6W7N - chains A and C of the 15 polymer chains in the assembly; structure by electron microscopy, 3.40 A resolution.

== Chain A ==
Molecule: 16S rRNA
Organism: Escherichia coli (strain K12)
Sequence (1542 nucleotides; numbered 1 to 1542; the number before each row is that of its first residue):
     1 AAAUUGAAGA GUUUGAUCAU GGCUCAGAUU GAACGCUGGC GGCAGGCCUA ACACAUGCAA
    61 GUCGAACGGU AACAGGAAGA AGCUUGCUUC UUUGCUGACG AGUGGCGGAC GGGUGAGUAA
   121 UGUCUGGGAA ACUGCCUGAU GGAGGGGGAU AACUACUGGA AACGGUAGCU AAUACCGCAU
   181 AACGUCGCAA GACCAAAGAG GGGGACCUUC GGGCCUCUUG CCAUCGGAUG UGCCCAGAUG
   241 GGAUUAGCUA GUAGGUGGGG UAACGGCUCA CCUAGGCGAC GAUCCCUAGC UGGUCUGAGA
   301 GGAUGACCAG CCACACUGGA ACUGAGACAC GGUCCAGACU CCUACGGGAG GCAGCAGUGG
   361 GGAAUAUUGC ACAAUGGGCG CAAGCCUGAU GCAGCCAUGC CGCGUGUAUG AAGAAGGCCU
   421 UCGGGUUGUA AAGUACUUUC AGCGGGGAGG AAGGGAGUAA AGUUAAUACC UUUGCUCAUU
   481 GACGUUACCC GCAGAAGAAG CACCGGCUAA CUCCGUGCCA GCAGCCGCGG UAAUACGGAG
   541 GGUGCAAGCG UUAAUCGGAA UUACUGGGCG UAAAGCGCAC GCAGGCGGUU UGUUAAGUCA
   601 GAUGUGAAAU CCCCGGGCUC AACCUGGGAA CUGCAUCUGA UACUGGCAAG CUUGAGUCUC
   661 GUAGAGGGGG GUAGAAUUCC AGGUGUAGCG GUGAAAUGCG UAGAGAUCUG GAGGAAUACC
   721 GGUGGCGAAG GCGGCCCCCU GGACGAAGAC UGACGCUCAG GUGCGAAAGC GUGGGGAGCA
   781 AACAGGAUUA GAUACCCUGG UAGUCCACGC CGUAAACGAU GUCGACUUGG AGGUUGUGCC
   841 CUUGAGGCGU GGCUUCCGGA GCUAACGCGU UAAGUCGACC GCCUGGGGAG UACGGCCGCA
   901 AGGUUAAAAC UCAAAUGAAU UGACGGGGGC CCGCACAAGC GGUGGAGCAU GUGGUUUAAU
   961 UCGAUGCAAC GCGAAGAACC UUACCUGGUC UUGACAUCCA CGGAAGUUUU CAGAGAUGAG
  1021 AAUGUGCCUU CGGGAACCGU GAGACAGGUG CUGCAUGGCU GUCGUCAGCU CGUGUUGUGA
  1081 AAUGUUGGGU UAAGUCCCGC AACGAGCGCA ACCCUUAUCC UUUGUUGCCA GCGGUCCGGC
  1141 CGGGAACUCA AAGGAGACUG CCAGUGAUAA ACUGGAGGAA GGUGGGGAUG ACGUCAAGUC
  1201 AUCAUGGCCC UUACGACCAG GGCUACACAC GUGCUACAAU GGCGCAUACA AAGAGAAGCG
  1261 ACCUCGCGAG AGCAAGCGGA CCUCAUAAAG UGCGUCGUAG UCCGGAUUGG AGUCUGCAAC
  1321 UCGACUCCAU GAAGUCGGAA UCGCUAGUAA UCGUGGAUCA GAAUGCCACG GUGAAUACGU
  1381 UCCCGGGCCU UGUACACACC GCCCGUCACA CCAUGGGAGU GGGUUGCAAA AGAAGUAGGU
  1441 AGCUUAACCU UCGGGAGGGC GCUUACCACU UUGUGAUUCA UGACUGGGGU GAAGUCGUAA
  1501 CAAGGUAACC GUAGGGGAAC CUGCGGUUGG AUCACCUCCU UA
Disordered / not traced: 680-710, 783-799, 1397-1506, 1531-1542

== Chain C ==
Molecule: 30S ribosomal protein S3
Organism: Escherichia coli (strain K12)
Reference sequence: P0A7V3 (RS3_ECOLI); residues 0-232 here correspond to UniProt positions 1-233 (UniProt number = residue number + 1)
Amino-acid sequence (233 residues; each row starts with the number of its first residue; numbering starts at 0):
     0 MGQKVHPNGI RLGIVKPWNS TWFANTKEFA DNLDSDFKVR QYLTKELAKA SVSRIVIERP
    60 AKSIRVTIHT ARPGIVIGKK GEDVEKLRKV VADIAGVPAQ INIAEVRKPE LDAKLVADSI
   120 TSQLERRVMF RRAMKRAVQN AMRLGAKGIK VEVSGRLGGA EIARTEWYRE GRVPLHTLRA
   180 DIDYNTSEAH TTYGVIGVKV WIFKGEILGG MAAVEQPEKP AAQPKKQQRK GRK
Disordered / not traced: 0, 207-232

== How chain A and chain C interact ==
Residue-residue contacts (55):
  U421(A) / Arg-126(C)  base contact
  A532(A) / Tyr-192(C)  base contact
  A1055(A) / Arg-155(C)  hydrogen bond to the sugar
  A1055(A) / Glu-160(C)  hydrogen bond to the sugar
  U1056(A) / Glu-160(C)  phosphate contact
  U1056(A) / Ile-161(C)  phosphate contact
  U1056(A) / Ala-162(C)  hydrogen bond to the phosphate
  U1056(A) / Val-194(C)  sugar contact
  G1057(A) / Ser-153(C)  sugar contact
  G1057(A) / Glu-187(C)  sugar contact
  G1057(A) / Val-194(C)  sugar contact
  G1057(A) / Gly-196(C)  phosphate contact
  G1058(A) / Lys-198(C)  phosphate contact
  C1059(A) / Lys-198(C)  salt bridge to the phosphate
  U1060(A) / Gly-1(C)  phosphate contact
  G1061(A) / Gly-1(C)  phosphate contact
  G1106(A) / Arg-168(C)  hydrogen bond to the sugar
  G1106(A) / Gly-170(C)  sugar contact
  G1106(A) / Arg-171(C)  phosphate contact
  C1107(A) / Arg-168(C)  hydrogen bond to the sugar
  C1107(A) / Arg-171(C)  phosphate contact
  C1107(A) / Val-172(C)  phosphate contact
  C1107(A) / Pro-173(C)  phosphate contact
  G1108(A) / Leu-174(C)  phosphate contact
  G1108(A) / His-175(C)  phosphate contact
  C1109(A) / His-175(C)  salt bridge to the phosphate
  A1111(A) / Thr-176(C)  base contact
  C1112(A) / His-175(C)  hydrogen bond to the base
  C1112(A) / Thr-176(C)  base contact
  C1112(A) / Leu-177(C)  hydrogen bond to the base
  C1112(A) / Arg-178(C)  hydrogen bond to the base
  C1113(A) / Leu-177(C)  sugar contact
  A1188(A) / Ile-9(C)  sugar contact
  U1189(A) / Val-4(C)  phosphate contact
  U1189(A) / Ile-9(C)  sugar contact
  U1189(A) / His-175(C)  hydrogen bond to the sugar
  G1190(A) / Gln-2(C)  phosphate contact
  G1190(A) / Lys-3(C)  phosphate contact
  G1190(A) / Val-4(C)  hydrogen bond to the phosphate
  G1190(A) / His-175(C)  sugar contact
  A1191(A) / Gln-2(C)  phosphate contact
  A1191(A) / Lys-3(C)  salt bridge to the phosphate
  C1192(A) / Gln-2(C)  phosphate contact
  C1192(A) / Lys-3(C)  salt bridge to the phosphate
  C1192(A) / Trp-166(C)  phosphate contact
  G1193(A) / Gln-2(C)  hydrogen bond to the base
  A1196(A) / Ile-161(C)  base contact
  A1204(A) / His-189(C)  sugar contact
  U1205(A) / Val-194(C)  sugar contact
  G1206(A) / Thr-191(C)  phosphate contact
  G1206(A) / Tyr-192(C)  sugar contact
  G1206(A) / Gly-193(C)  hydrogen bond to the sugar
  G1255(A) / Thr-25(C)  phosphate contact
  A1256(A) / Thr-25(C)  phosphate contact
  A1256(A) / Lys-26(C)  hydrogen bond to the base
Other interface residues (no listed pair), chain A (30 interface residues in all): C1063, G1207
Other interface residues (no listed pair), chain C (35 interface residues in all): Ile-13, Arg-125, Gly-154

== Summary ==
30 residues of chain A face 35 of chain C across their interface; the contacts include 13 hydrogen bonds and 4
salt bridges. Polar contacts include C1112(A)/His-175(C), C1112(A)/Leu-177(C) and C1112(A)/Arg-178(C).
Chain A is 16S rRNA and chain C is 30S ribosomal protein S3, both from Escherichia coli (strain K12); the
structure, 30S-Inactive-low-Mg2+ Class A, was determined by electron microscopy (same publication as 6W6K,
6W77, 6W7M and 6W7W).
